Entry 2Q2K (X-ray diffraction, 3.00 A resolution); this record covers chains F and B of the 3 polymer chains in the assembly.

Chain F:
Molecule: 20-nt DNA strand
Sequence (20 nucleotides; each row starts with the number of its first residue):
    12 AGTATAXACX AGTATATACT
Modified residues: 5IU (5-iodo-2'-deoxyuridine-5'-monophosphate) at position 18; 5IU (5-iodo-2'-deoxyuridine-5'-monophosphate) at position 21

Chain B:
Molecule: Hypothetical protein
Source organism: Staphylococcus aureus
Reference sequence: Q2FDA3 (Q2FDA3_STAA3); residues 1-51 here = UniProt positions 1-51
Chain sequence (70 residues; numbered -18 to 51; the number before each row is that of its first residue; numbers below 1 keep their minus sign (Met-18 is residue -18)):
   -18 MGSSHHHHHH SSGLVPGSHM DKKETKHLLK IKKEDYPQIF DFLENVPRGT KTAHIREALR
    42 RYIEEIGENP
Disordered / not traced: -18 to 3, 48-51
Construct notes: expression tag (-18 to 0)

Interface between chain F and chain B:
Residue-residue contacts - 7 pairs, chain F then chain B:
  DG23(F) - Lys11(B)  hydrogen bond to the base
  DG23(F) - Lys13(B)  salt bridge to the phosphate
  DT24(F) - His8(B)  salt bridge to the phosphate
  DT24(F) - Leu9(B)  base contact
  DT24(F) - Lys11(B)  hydrogen bond to the base
  DA25(F) - Leu9(B)  base contact
  DT26(F) - Leu9(B)  base contact
Also at the interface, not in a pair above, chain F (6 interface residues in all): DA22, DT31
Also at the interface, not in a pair above, chain B (7 interface residues in all): Lys7, Tyr17, Arg29

Overview:
The interface between chain F and chain B involves 6 residues on one side and 7 on the other; the contacts
include 2 hydrogen bonds and 2 salt bridges. Polar pairs include DG23(F)-Lys11(B), DT24(F)-Lys11(B) and
DG23(F)-Lys13(B).
Chain F is a 20-nt DNA strand and chain B is Hypothetical protein (Staphylococcus aureus); the structure,
Structure of nucleic-acid binding protein, was determined by X-ray diffraction.
